Entry 8IQX (X-ray diffraction, 2.50 A resolution); this record covers chains J and A of the 4 polymer chains in the assembly.

Chain J (and A):
Molecule: Ferritin
From: Asterias forbesi
Notes: chain A of this document is another copy of the same molecule, construct and numbering; everything in this record applies to it too
UniProtKB: O02384 (O02384_ASTFO); numbering as in UniProt (aligned over 1-171)
Sequence (171 residues; row label = number of the first residue in the row):
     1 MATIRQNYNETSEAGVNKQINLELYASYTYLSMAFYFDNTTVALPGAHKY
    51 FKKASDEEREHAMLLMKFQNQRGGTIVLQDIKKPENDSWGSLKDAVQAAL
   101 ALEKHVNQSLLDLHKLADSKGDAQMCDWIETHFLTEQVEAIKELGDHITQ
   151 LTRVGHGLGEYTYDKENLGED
Unresolved in the structure: 1-2, 170-171
Differences from the reference sequence: engineered mutation His156 (Pro in O02384)

How chain J and chain A interact:
Residue-residue contacts (18; chain J residue first):
  Thr3(J) with Leu100(A); Lys104(A), hydrogen bond (backbone-side chain)
  Ile4(J) with Ile141(A), hydrophobic
  Gln6(J) with Lys104(A), hydrogen bond (side chain-backbone); Asn107(A), hydrogen bond; Gln108(A)
  Asn70(J) with Lys142(A)
  Gln71(J) with Val138(A); Glu139(A); Lys142(A)
  Arg72(J) with Val138(A)
  Ala123(J) with His114(A); Leu134(A), hydrophobic
  Gln124(J) with Leu134(A); Thr135(A); Val138(A)
  Asp127(J) with Glu130(A); Thr135(A)
Interface residues without a listed pair, chain J (10 interface residues in all): Asn7
Interface residues without a listed pair, chain A (15 interface residues in all): Leu111, Asp127, Gly145

In short:
10 residues of chain J face 15 of chain A across their interface; the contacts include 3 hydrogen bonds. Among
the polar pairs are Thr3(J)-Lys104(A), Gln6(J)-Lys104(A) and Gln6(J)-Asn107(A).
Chain J and chain A are both Ferritin (Asterias forbesi); the structure, ferritin mutant-P156H, was determined
by X-ray diffraction (same publication as 8IQV, 8IQW, 8IQY, 8IQZ and 8IR0).
